PDB entry 9EBZ | X-ray diffraction, 2.66 A resolution | chains B and C of the 4 polymer chains in the assembly

[Chain B (and C)]
Protein: Carbonic anhydrase
Source organism: Escherichia coli BL21(DE3)
Notes: EC 4.2.1.1; chain C of this document is another copy of the same molecule, construct and numbering; everything in this record applies to it too
UniProtKB: A0A140NBR3 (A0A140NBR3_ECOBD); numbering as in UniProt (aligned over 1-220)
Chain sequence (220 residues; row label = number of the first residue in the row):
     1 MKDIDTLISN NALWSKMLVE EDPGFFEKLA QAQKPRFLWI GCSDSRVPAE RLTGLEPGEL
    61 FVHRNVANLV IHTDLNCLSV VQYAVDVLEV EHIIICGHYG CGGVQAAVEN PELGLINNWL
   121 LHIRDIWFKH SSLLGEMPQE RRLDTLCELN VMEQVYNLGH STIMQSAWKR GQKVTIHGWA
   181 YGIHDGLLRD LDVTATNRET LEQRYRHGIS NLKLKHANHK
Not modelled in the structure: 1, 215-220 (chain C: 214-220)
Bound ions: Zn2+: Cys42, Asp44, His98, Cys101

[Interface between chain B and chain C]
Residue-residue contacts (126):
  Lys2(B) - Arg36(C)
  Lys2(B) - Gly54(C)
  Lys2(B) - Leu55(C)
  Lys2(B) - Glu59(C)  salt bridge
  Asp3(B) - His92(C)  salt bridge
  Ile4(B) - Phe37(C)  hydrophobic
  Ile4(B) - His92(C)
  Ile4(B) - Ile94(C)  hydrophobic
  Ile4(B) - His177(C)
  Ile4(B) - Trp179(C)  hydrophobic
  Leu7(B) - Phe37(C)  hydrophobic
  Leu7(B) - Thr53(C)
  Leu7(B) - Leu55(C)  hydrophobic
  Ile8(B) - Trp179(C)  hydrophobic
  Asn10(B) - Thr53(C)
  Asn11(B) - Leu52(C)  hydrogen bond (side chain-backbone)
  Asn11(B) - Gly186(C)  hydrogen bond (side chain-backbone)
  Asn11(B) - Leu187(C)
  Asn11(B) - Leu188(C)  hydrogen bond (side chain-backbone)
  Ala12(B) - Leu187(C)  hydrophobic
  Trp14(B) - Val47(C)  hydrophobic
  Trp14(B) - Arg51(C)
  Trp14(B) - Leu52(C)  hydrophobic
  Trp14(B) - Gly186(C)
  Ser15(B) - Asp185(C)  hydrogen bond (side chain-backbone)
  Phe26(B) - Ile183(C)
  Phe26(B) - His184(C)
  Phe26(B) - Asp185(C)
  Phe26(B) - Gly186(C)
  Leu29(B) - Arg46(C)  hydrogen bond (backbone-side chain)
  Leu29(B) - Val47(C)  hydrophobic
  Ala30(B) - Arg46(C)
  Ala30(B) - Ile183(C)  hydrophobic
  Ala32(B) - Arg46(C)
  Arg36(B) - Met1(C)
  Arg36(B) - Lys2(C)  hydrogen bond (side chain-backbone)
  Phe37(B) - Lys2(C)
  Phe37(B) - Ile4(C)  hydrophobic
  Phe37(B) - Leu7(C)  hydrophobic
  Ser43(B) - Leu60(C)
  Ser43(B) - Phe61(C)
  Ser43(B) - Val62(C)  hydrogen bond (side chain-backbone)
  Ser43(B) - Val80(C)
  Asp44(B) - Leu60(C)
  Asp44(B) - Phe61(C)
  Arg46(B) - Leu29(C)  hydrogen bond (side chain-backbone)
  Arg46(B) - Ala32(C)
  Arg46(B) - Pro57(C)
  Arg46(B) - Gly58(C)
  Val47(B) - Trp14(C)  hydrophobic
  Pro48(B) - Glu50(C)
  Pro48(B) - Pro57(C)
  Glu50(B) - Pro48(C)
  Arg51(B) - Trp14(C)
  Arg51(B) - Pro57(C)
  Leu52(B) - Asn11(C)  hydrogen bond (backbone-side chain)
  Leu52(B) - Trp14(C)  hydrophobic
  Thr53(B) - Leu7(C)
  Thr53(B) - Asn10(C)  hydrogen bond (backbone-side chain)
  Gly54(B) - Lys2(C)  hydrogen bond (backbone-side chain)
  Leu55(B) - Lys2(C)
  Leu55(B) - Leu7(C)  hydrophobic
  Pro57(B) - Arg46(C)
  Pro57(B) - Pro48(C)
  Pro57(B) - Arg51(C)
  Gly58(B) - Arg46(C)
  Glu59(B) - Lys2(C)  salt bridge
  Leu60(B) - Asp44(C)
  Phe61(B) - Ser43(C)
  Phe61(B) - Asp44(C)
  Val62(B) - Ser43(C)  hydrogen bond (backbone-side chain)
  Val62(B) - Arg64(C)
  His63(B) - His63(C)
  His63(B) - Arg64(C)  hydrogen bond (side chain-backbone)
  His63(B) - Asn76(C)
  Arg64(B) - Val62(C)
  Arg64(B) - His63(C)  hydrogen bond (backbone-side chain)
  Arg64(B) - Arg64(C)
  Asn65(B) - Asn76(C)
  Val66(B) - Val80(C)  hydrophobic
  Asp74(B) - Asp74(C)
  Asp74(B) - Asn76(C)  hydrogen bond
  Leu75(B) - Leu115(C)  hydrophobic
  Asn76(B) - His63(C)  hydrogen bond
  Asn76(B) - Asn65(C)
  Asn76(B) - Asp74(C)  hydrogen bond
  Asn76(B) - Asn76(C)
  Asn76(B) - Trp119(C)
  Leu78(B) - Leu115(C)
  Ser79(B) - Ile116(C)
  Ser79(B) - Trp119(C)
  Val80(B) - Ser43(C)
  Gln82(B) - Leu113(C)  hydrogen bond (side chain-backbone)
  Gln82(B) - Gly114(C)
  Gln82(B) - Leu115(C)  hydrogen bond (side chain-backbone)
  Gln82(B) - Ile116(C)  hydrogen bond (side chain-backbone)
  Tyr83(B) - Ile116(C)  hydrophobic
  Val87(B) - Leu113(C)  hydrophobic
  His92(B) - Ile4(C)
  Gly102(B) - Tyr83(C)
  Leu113(B) - Gln82(C)  hydrogen bond (backbone-side chain)
  Leu113(B) - Val87(C)
  Gly114(B) - Gln82(C)
  Leu115(B) - Leu75(C)  hydrophobic
  Leu115(B) - Gln82(C)  hydrogen bond (backbone-side chain)
  Leu115(B) - Ile163(C)  hydrophobic
  Ile116(B) - Ser79(C)
  Ile116(B) - Gln82(C)  hydrogen bond (backbone-side chain)
  Ile116(B) - Tyr83(C)  hydrophobic
  Trp119(B) - Asn76(C)
  Trp119(B) - Ser79(C)
  Ile163(B) - Leu115(C)  hydrophobic
  His177(B) - Ile4(C)
  Trp179(B) - Ile4(C)  hydrophobic
  Trp179(B) - Ile8(C)  hydrophobic
  Ile183(B) - Phe26(C)
  Ile183(B) - Leu29(C)
  His184(B) - Phe26(C)
  Asp185(B) - Ser15(C)  hydrogen bond (backbone-side chain)
  Asp185(B) - Phe26(C)
  Gly186(B) - Asn11(C)  hydrogen bond (backbone-side chain)
  Gly186(B) - Trp14(C)
  Gly186(B) - Phe26(C)
  Leu187(B) - Asn11(C)
  Leu187(B) - Ala12(C)  hydrophobic
  Leu188(B) - Asn11(C)  hydrogen bond (backbone-side chain)
Also at the interface, not in a pair above, chain B (68 interface residues in all): Pro35, Ser45, Glu56, Cys77, Ile94, Gly103
Also at the interface, not in a pair above, chain C (67 interface residues in all): Ala30, Ser45, Glu56, Val66, Cys77, Leu78, Gly102, Gly103

[Overview]
68 residues of chain B face 67 of chain C across their interface; the contacts include 26 hydrogen bonds and 3
salt bridges. Among the polar pairs are Lys2(B)-Glu59(C), Asp3(B)-His92(C) and Asn11(B)-Leu52(C). The Zn2+
site is built by Cys42(B), Asp44(B), His98(B) and Cys101(B).
Both chains are Carbonic anhydrase (Escherichia coli BL21(DE3)). Entry 9EBZ (Escherichia coli Carbonic
Anhydrase 2 in Space Group C222(1)) was determined by X-ray diffraction, deposited together with 9EAT and
9EAW.
